Entry 7ADE (electron microscopy, 4.20 A resolution (low resolution: residue-level contacts below are approximate; hydrogen-bond / salt-bridge calls are withheld)); this record covers chains Y and R of the 15 polymer chains in the assembly.

Chain Y:
Protein: DNA-directed RNA polymerase subunit beta'
Organism: Escherichia coli
Notes: EC 2.7.7.6
UniProtKB: C3SIA2 (C3SIA2_ECOLX); residue numbers follow UniProt; this construct covers 1-1407
Chain sequence (1416 residues; row label = number of the first residue in the row):
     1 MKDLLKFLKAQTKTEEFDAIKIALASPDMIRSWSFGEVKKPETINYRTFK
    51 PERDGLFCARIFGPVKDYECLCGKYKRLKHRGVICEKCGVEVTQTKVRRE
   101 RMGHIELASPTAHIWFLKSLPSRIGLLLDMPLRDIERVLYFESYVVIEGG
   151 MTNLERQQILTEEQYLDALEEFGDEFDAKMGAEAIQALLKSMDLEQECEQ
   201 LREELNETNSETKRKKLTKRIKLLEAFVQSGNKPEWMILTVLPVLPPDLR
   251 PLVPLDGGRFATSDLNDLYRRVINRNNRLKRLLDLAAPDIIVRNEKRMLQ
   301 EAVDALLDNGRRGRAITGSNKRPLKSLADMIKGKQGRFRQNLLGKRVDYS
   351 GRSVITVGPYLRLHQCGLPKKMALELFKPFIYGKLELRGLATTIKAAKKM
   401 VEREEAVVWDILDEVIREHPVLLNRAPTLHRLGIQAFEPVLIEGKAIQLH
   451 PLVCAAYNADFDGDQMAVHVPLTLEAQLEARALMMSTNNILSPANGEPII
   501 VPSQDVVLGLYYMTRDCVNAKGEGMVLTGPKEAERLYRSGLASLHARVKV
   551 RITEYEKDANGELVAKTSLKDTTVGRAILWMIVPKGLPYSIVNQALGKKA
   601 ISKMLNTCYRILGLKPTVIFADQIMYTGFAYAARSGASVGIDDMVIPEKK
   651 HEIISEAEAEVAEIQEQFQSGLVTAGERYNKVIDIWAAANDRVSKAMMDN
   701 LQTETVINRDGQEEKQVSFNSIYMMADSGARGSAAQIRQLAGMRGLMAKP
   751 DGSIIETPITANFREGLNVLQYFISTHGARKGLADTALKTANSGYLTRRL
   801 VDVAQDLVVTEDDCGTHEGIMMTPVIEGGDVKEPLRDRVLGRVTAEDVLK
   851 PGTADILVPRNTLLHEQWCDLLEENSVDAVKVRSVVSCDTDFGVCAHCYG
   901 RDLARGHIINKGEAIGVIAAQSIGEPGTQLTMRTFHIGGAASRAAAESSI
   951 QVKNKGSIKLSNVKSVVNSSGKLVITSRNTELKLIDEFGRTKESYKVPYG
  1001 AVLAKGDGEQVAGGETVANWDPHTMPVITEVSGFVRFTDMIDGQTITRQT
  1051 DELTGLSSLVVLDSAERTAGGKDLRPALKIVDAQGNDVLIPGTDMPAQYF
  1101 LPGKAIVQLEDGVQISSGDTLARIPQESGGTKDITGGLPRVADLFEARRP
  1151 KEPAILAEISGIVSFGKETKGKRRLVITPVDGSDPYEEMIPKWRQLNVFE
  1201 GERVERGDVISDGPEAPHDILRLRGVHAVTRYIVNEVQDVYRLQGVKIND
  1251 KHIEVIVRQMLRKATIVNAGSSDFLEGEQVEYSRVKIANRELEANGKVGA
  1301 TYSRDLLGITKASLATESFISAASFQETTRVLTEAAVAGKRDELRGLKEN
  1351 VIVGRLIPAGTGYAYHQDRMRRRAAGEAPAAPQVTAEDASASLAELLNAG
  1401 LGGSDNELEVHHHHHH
Not modelled in the structure: 1-15, 310-324, 1374-1416
Sequence notes: expression tag (1408-1416)
Metal / ion sites: Zn2+ site 1: Cys70, Cys72, Cys85; Mg2+: Asp460, Asp462, Asp464; Zn2+ site 2: Cys814, Cys888, Cys895, Cys898
Reported in the primary citation:
  - mutagenesis - C72H, C85H, E86K: decreased growth in response to rhoY80C

Chain R:
Molecule: rut RNA
Sequence (99 nucleotides; each row starts with the number of its first residue):
     1 GGGAUAACCCCGCUCUUACACAUUCCAGCCCUGAAAAAGGGCAUCAAAUU
    51 AAACCACACCUAUGGUGUAUGUCAAAUUAAACCACACCUGGCGUGUGGC
Not modelled in the structure: 1-18, 27-75

Interface between chain Y and chain R:
Pairs across the interface - 8 pairs, chain Y then chain R:
  Lys79(Y) - U23(R)
  Lys79(Y) - U24(R)
  His80(Y) - U23(R)
  Asp256(Y) - C85(R)
  Arg259(Y) - A86(R)
  Lys325(Y) - U94(R)
  Lys325(Y) - G95(R)
  Lys334(Y) - U94(R)
Other interface residues (no listed pair), chain Y (11 interface residues in all): Tyr75, Lys76, Pro254, Leu255, Asp264
Other interface residues (no listed pair), chain R (7 interface residues in all): C26

Summary:
11 residues of chain Y and 7 residues of chain R are in contact. The Zn2+ site 1 is built by Cys70(Y),
Cys72(Y) and Cys85(Y). Asp460(Y), Asp462(Y) and Asp464(Y) coordinate Mg2+. The paper reports that C72H, C85H
and E86K of chain Y reduce growth in response to rhoY80C.
Here chain Y is DNA-directed RNA polymerase subunit beta' (Escherichia coli) and chain R is rut RNA. Entry
7ADE (Transcription termination complex IVa) was determined by electron microscopy, deposited together with
6Z9P, 6Z9Q, 6Z9R, 6Z9S, 6Z9T, 7ADB, 7ADC and 7ADD.
